3RZL - chains A and B of the 3 polymer chains in the assembly; structure by X-ray diffraction, 2.60 A resolution.

# Chain A
Molecule: Alpha-ketoglutarate-dependent dioxygenase alkB homolog 2
Source organism: Homo sapiens
Notes: EC 1.14.11.-
Reference sequence: Q6NS38 (ALKB2_HUMAN); residues 56-261 here = UniProt positions 56-261
Amino-acid sequence (208 residues; numbered 54 to 261; the number before each row is that of its first residue):
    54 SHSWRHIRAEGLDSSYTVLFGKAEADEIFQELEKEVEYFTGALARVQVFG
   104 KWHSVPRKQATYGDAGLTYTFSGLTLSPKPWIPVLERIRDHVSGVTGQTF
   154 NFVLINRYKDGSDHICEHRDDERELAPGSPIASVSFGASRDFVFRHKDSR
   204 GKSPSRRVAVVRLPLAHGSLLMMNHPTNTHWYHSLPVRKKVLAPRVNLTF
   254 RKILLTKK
Unresolved in the structure: 201-211, 259-261
Sequence notes: expression tag (54-55); engineered mutation Ser67 (Cys in Q6NS38), Ser165 (Cys in Q6NS38), Cys169 (Gly in Q6NS38), Ser192 (Cys in Q6NS38)
Covalent attachments: propane-1-thiol (XL3) linked to Cys169
UniProt features mapped onto this chain:
  - binding site (substrate): Phe102 to Lys104, Tyr122 to Phe124, Asp174
  - binding site (2-oxoglutarate): Asn159, Tyr161, His171, His236, Arg248, Thr252, Arg254
  - binding site (Fe cation): His171, Asp173, His236
  - mutagenesis: Val101 to Gly103 (Strong decrease of activity toward N1-methyladenine adduct in both ssDNA and dsDNA substrates), Val101 (V101A: Decreases activity toward N1-methyladenine adduct in ssDNA. Has no effect on lesion repair in dsDNA; V101G: Loss of activity toward N1-methyladenine adduct in either ssDNA or dsDNA ...), Phe102 (F102A: Strong decrease of activity toward N1-methyladenine adduct. Loss of activity toward N1-methyladenine adduct in either ssDNA or dsDNA; when associated with G-101), Arg110 (R110A: Loss of activity toward N1-methyladenine adduct in either ssDNA or dsDNA), Tyr122 (Y122A: Decreases activity toward N1-methyladenine adduct in either ssDNA or dsDNA), Phe124 (F124A: Loss of activity toward N1-methyladenine adduct in either ssDNA or dsDNA), Ser125 (S125A: Strong decrease of activity toward N1-methyladenine adduct in ssDNA. Has no effect on lesion repair in dsDNA), Asp173 (D173A: Loss of activity associated with decreased rDNA transcription), Glu175 (E175A: Loss of activity), His236 (H236A: Decreases activity)
What the authors report for this chain:
  - mutagenesis - V101G/F102A: abolished catalytic activity
  - mutagenesis - V101A, F102A: decreased catalytic activity on 1-meA
  - mutagenesis - V101A, F102A: decreased catalytic activity on 3-meC

# Chain B
Molecule: 13-nt DNA strand
Sequence (13 nucleotides; row label = number of the first residue in the row):
   259 ATGTATCACTGCG
Ligand contacts: propane-1-thiol (XL3): DA266, DC267, DT268

# Chain A / chain B interface
Residue-residue contacts (26):
  Val99(A) - DA266(B)  phosphate contact
  Val101(A) - DT264(B)  phosphate contact
  Val101(A) - DC265(B)  phosphate contact
  Val101(A) - DA266(B)  base contact
  Phe102(A) - DT264(B)  stacking on the base
  Phe102(A) - DA266(B)  base contact
  His106(A) - DA266(B)  sugar contact
  His106(A) - DC267(B)  sugar contact
  Val108(A) - DA266(B)  phosphate contact
  Pro109(A) - DC267(B)  phosphate contact
  Arg110(A) - DA266(B)  salt bridge to the phosphate
  Tyr122(A) - DC265(B)  base contact
  Phe124(A) - DC265(B)  base contact
  Ser125(A) - DC265(B)  hydrogen bond to the phosphate
  His167(A) - DC267(B)  salt bridge to the phosphate
  Ile168(A) - DC265(B)  base contact
  Ile168(A) - DA266(B)  phosphate contact
  Cys169(A) - DC265(B)  phosphate contact
  Cys169(A) - DA266(B)  hydrogen bond to the phosphate
  Cys169(A) - DC267(B)  phosphate contact
  Glu170(A) - DC265(B)  sugar contact
  His171(A) - DC265(B)  hydrogen bond to the base
  Arg172(A) - DC265(B)  base contact
  Asp173(A) - DC265(B)  base contact
  Glu175(A) - DC265(B)  hydrogen bond to the base
  Tyr235(A) - DT264(B)  hydrogen bond to the phosphate
Interface residues without a listed pair, chain A (20 interface residues in all): Ser107

# Overview
Chain A and chain B form an interface of 20 and 4 residues respectively, with 5 hydrogen bonds, 2 salt bridges
and 1 aromatic stacking contact. Polar pairs include His171(A)-DC265(B), Glu175(A)-DC265(B) and
Ser125(A)-DC265(B). From the paper: V101A and F102A of chain A reduce catalytic activity on 1-meA; V101A and
F102A of chain A reduce catalytic activity on 3-meC.
Here chain A is Alpha-ketoglutarate-dependent dioxygenase alkB homolog 2 (Homo sapiens) and chain B is a 13-nt
DNA strand. Entry 3RZL (Duplex Interrogation by a Direct DNA Repair Protein in the Search of Damage) was
determined by X-ray diffraction, deposited together with 3RZG, 3RZH, 3RZJ, 3RZK, 3RZM, 3S57 and 3S5A.
